7Z87 - chains C and D of the 5 polymer chains in the assembly; structure by electron microscopy, 2.91 A resolution.

# Chain C
Name: X-ray repair cross-complementing protein 5
From: Homo sapiens
Notes: EC 3.6.4.-
UniProtKB: P13010 (XRCC5_HUMAN); residue numbers follow UniProt; this construct covers 1-732
Amino-acid sequence (732 residues; row label = number of the first residue in the row):
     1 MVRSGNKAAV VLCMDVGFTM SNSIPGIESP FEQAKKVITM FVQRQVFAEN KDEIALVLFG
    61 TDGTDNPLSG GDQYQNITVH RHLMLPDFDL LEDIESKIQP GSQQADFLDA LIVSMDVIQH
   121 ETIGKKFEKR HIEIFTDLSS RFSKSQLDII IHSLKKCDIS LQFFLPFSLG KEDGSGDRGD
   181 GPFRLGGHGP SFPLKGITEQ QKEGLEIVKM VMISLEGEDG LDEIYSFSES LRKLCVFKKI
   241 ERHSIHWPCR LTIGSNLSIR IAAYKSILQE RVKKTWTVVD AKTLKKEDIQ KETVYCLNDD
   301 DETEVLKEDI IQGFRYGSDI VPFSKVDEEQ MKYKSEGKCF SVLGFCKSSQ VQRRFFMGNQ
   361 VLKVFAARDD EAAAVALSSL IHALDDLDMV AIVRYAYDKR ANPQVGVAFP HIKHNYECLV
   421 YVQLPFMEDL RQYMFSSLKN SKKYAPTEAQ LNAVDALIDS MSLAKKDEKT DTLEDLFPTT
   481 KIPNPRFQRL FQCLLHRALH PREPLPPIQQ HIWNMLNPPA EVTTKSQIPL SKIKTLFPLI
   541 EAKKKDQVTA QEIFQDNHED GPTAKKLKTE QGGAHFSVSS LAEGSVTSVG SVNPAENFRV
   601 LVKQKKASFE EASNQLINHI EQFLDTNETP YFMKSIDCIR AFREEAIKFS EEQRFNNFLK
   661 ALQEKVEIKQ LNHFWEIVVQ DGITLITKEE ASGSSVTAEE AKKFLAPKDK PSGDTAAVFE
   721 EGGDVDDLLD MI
Unresolved in the structure: 1-5, 171-180, 556-594, 707-723
Curated features (UniProtKB/Swiss-Prot):
  - region: Leu138 to Leu165 (Leucine-zipper)
  - motif: Glu720 to Leu728 (EEXXXDL motif)
  - modified residue: Lys144 (N6-acetyllysine), Ser255 (Phosphoserine), Ser258 (Phosphoserine), Lys265 (N6-acetyllysine), Ser318 (Phosphoserine), Lys332 (N6-acetyllysine), Thr535 (Phosphothreonine), Ser577 (Phosphoserine), Ser579 (Phosphoserine), Ser580 (Phosphoserine), Lys660 (N6-acetyllysine), Lys665 (N6-acetyllysine), Thr715 (Phosphothreonine)
  - cross-link (Glycyl lysine isopeptide (Lys-Gly)): Lys195 (interchain with G-Cter in SUMO2), Lys532 (interchain with G-Cter in SUMO2), Lys534 (interchain with G-Cter in SUMO2), Lys566 (interchain with G-Cter in SUMO2), Lys568 (interchain with G-Cter in SUMO2), Lys669 (interchain with G-Cter in SUMO2), Lys688 (interchain with G-Cter in SUMO2)
  - mutagenesis: Glu720 to Glu721 (Abolishes interaction with PRKDC and its recruitment to sites of DNA damage), Asp726 to Asp727 (Abolishes interaction with PRKDC and its recruitment to sites of DNA damage)

# Chain D
Molecule: 26-nt DNA strand
Sequence (26 nucleotides; each row starts with the number of its first residue):
     1 CCCGCTGCCG ATTCCGCTGG AACATT

# Chain C / chain D interface
Residue-residue contacts (6):
  Thr275(C) - DA21(D)  phosphate contact
  Trp276(C) - DA21(D)  phosphate contact
  Lys399(C) - DT26(D)  salt bridge to the phosphate
  Arg431(C) - DG16(D)  phosphate contact
  Arg431(C) - DC17(D)  salt bridge to the phosphate
  Arg486(C) - DG20(D)  salt bridge to the phosphate
Other interface residues (no listed pair), chain C (7 interface residues in all): Arg271, Arg400
Other interface residues (no listed pair), chain D (8 interface residues in all): DA22, DA24, DT25

# In short
Chain C and chain D form an interface of 7 and 8 residues respectively; the contacts include 3 salt bridges.
Polar contacts include Lys399(C)-DT26(D), Arg431(C)-DC17(D) and Arg486(C)-DG20(D). From UniProt: 4 mutagenesis
sites on chain C.
Here chain C is X-ray repair cross-complementing protein 5 (Homo sapiens) and chain D is a 26-nt DNA strand.
Entry 7Z87 (DNA-PK in the active state) was determined by electron microscopy together with 7Z88 from the same
study.
